PDB entry 9G8H | X-ray diffraction, 2.10 A resolution | chains A and Q

Chain A:
Protein: Galactose oxidase
Source organism: Pseudarthrobacter siccitolerans
Notes: EC 1.1.3.9
Reference sequence: A0A024GZ97 (A0A024GZ97_9MICC); residues 144-760 here = UniProt positions 144-760
Sequence (617 residues; row label = number of the first residue in the row):
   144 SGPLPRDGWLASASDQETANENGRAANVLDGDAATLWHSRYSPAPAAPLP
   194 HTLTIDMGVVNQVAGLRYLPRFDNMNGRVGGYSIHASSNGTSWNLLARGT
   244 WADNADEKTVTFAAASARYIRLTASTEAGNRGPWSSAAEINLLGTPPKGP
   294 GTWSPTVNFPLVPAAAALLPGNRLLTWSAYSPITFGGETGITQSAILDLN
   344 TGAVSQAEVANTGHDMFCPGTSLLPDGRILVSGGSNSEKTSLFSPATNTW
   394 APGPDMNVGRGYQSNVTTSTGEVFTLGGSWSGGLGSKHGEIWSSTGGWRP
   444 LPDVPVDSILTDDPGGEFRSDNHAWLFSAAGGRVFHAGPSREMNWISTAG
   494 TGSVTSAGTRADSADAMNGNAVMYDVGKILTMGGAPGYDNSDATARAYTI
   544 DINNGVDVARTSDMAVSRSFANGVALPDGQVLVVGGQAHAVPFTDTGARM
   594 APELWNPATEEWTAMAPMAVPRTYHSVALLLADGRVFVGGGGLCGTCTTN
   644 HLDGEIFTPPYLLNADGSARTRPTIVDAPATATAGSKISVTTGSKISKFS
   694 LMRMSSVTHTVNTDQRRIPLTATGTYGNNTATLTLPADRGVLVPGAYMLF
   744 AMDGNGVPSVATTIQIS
Cystine bridges: Cys637-Cys640
Ion coordination: Ca2+: Asn170, Asp173, Asp175, Thr178, Ala281, Glu282
Ligand contacts: beta-D-galactopyranose (GAL): Glu164, His181, Tyr184, Arg214, Asn217, Asn219, Trp277

Chain Q:
Protein: Ser-his-ser-ser-gly-ala
Source organism: Pseudarthrobacter siccitolerans
Sequence (6 residues; each row starts with the number of its first residue):
    16 SHSSGA

Interface between chain A and chain Q:
Pairs across the interface (10):
  Asp173(A) with His17(Q)
  Gly174(A) with Ser16(Q); His17(Q), hydrogen bond (backbone-backbone)
  Asp175(A) with His17(Q); Ser18(Q); Ser19(Q), hydrogen bond
  Ala176(A) with His17(Q), hydrogen bond (backbone-backbone)
  Ala177(A) with Ser18(Q); Ser19(Q); Gly20(Q)
Also at the interface, not in a pair above, chain A (6 interface residues in all): Phe215

Overview:
6 residues of chain A and 5 residues of chain Q are in contact; the contacts include 3 hydrogen bonds. Polar
pairs include Asp175(A)-Ser19(Q), Gly174(A)-His17(Q) and Ala176(A)-His17(Q). Bound to chain A:
beta-D-galactopyranose. Asn170(A), Asp173(A), Asp175(A), Thr178(A), Ala281(A) and Glu282(A) coordinate Ca2+.
Chain A is Galactose oxidase and chain Q is Ser-his-ser-ser-gly-ala, both from Pseudarthrobacter
siccitolerans; the structure, Crystal structure of a galactose oxidase in complex with galactose, was
determined by X-ray diffraction.
